Entry 7MEI (electron microscopy, 3.54 A resolution); this record covers chains N and a of the 30 polymer chains in the assembly.

Chain N:
Molecule: 74-nt DNA strand
Sequence (74 nucleotides; row label = number of the first residue in the row; note: 1 number in that range is skipped by the numbering (no residue carries it; nothing is unmodelled there); numbers below 1 keep their minus sign (DC-9 is residue -9)):
    -9 CACTAGTGC
     1 CTAAAAAAAATTTATAGTGCAAAAAAACCAAAAAAAAAAATTCTCCTTCG
    51 AGTGCTTATCGGTAA

Chain a:
Molecule: DNA-directed RNA polymerase subunit
From: Saccharomyces cerevisiae
Notes: EC 2.7.7.6
UniProtKB: A0A6A5Q1P2 (A0A6A5Q1P2_YEASX); residue numbers follow UniProt; this construct covers 1-1733
Amino-acid sequence (1733 residues; numbered 1 to 1733; the number before each row is that of its first residue):
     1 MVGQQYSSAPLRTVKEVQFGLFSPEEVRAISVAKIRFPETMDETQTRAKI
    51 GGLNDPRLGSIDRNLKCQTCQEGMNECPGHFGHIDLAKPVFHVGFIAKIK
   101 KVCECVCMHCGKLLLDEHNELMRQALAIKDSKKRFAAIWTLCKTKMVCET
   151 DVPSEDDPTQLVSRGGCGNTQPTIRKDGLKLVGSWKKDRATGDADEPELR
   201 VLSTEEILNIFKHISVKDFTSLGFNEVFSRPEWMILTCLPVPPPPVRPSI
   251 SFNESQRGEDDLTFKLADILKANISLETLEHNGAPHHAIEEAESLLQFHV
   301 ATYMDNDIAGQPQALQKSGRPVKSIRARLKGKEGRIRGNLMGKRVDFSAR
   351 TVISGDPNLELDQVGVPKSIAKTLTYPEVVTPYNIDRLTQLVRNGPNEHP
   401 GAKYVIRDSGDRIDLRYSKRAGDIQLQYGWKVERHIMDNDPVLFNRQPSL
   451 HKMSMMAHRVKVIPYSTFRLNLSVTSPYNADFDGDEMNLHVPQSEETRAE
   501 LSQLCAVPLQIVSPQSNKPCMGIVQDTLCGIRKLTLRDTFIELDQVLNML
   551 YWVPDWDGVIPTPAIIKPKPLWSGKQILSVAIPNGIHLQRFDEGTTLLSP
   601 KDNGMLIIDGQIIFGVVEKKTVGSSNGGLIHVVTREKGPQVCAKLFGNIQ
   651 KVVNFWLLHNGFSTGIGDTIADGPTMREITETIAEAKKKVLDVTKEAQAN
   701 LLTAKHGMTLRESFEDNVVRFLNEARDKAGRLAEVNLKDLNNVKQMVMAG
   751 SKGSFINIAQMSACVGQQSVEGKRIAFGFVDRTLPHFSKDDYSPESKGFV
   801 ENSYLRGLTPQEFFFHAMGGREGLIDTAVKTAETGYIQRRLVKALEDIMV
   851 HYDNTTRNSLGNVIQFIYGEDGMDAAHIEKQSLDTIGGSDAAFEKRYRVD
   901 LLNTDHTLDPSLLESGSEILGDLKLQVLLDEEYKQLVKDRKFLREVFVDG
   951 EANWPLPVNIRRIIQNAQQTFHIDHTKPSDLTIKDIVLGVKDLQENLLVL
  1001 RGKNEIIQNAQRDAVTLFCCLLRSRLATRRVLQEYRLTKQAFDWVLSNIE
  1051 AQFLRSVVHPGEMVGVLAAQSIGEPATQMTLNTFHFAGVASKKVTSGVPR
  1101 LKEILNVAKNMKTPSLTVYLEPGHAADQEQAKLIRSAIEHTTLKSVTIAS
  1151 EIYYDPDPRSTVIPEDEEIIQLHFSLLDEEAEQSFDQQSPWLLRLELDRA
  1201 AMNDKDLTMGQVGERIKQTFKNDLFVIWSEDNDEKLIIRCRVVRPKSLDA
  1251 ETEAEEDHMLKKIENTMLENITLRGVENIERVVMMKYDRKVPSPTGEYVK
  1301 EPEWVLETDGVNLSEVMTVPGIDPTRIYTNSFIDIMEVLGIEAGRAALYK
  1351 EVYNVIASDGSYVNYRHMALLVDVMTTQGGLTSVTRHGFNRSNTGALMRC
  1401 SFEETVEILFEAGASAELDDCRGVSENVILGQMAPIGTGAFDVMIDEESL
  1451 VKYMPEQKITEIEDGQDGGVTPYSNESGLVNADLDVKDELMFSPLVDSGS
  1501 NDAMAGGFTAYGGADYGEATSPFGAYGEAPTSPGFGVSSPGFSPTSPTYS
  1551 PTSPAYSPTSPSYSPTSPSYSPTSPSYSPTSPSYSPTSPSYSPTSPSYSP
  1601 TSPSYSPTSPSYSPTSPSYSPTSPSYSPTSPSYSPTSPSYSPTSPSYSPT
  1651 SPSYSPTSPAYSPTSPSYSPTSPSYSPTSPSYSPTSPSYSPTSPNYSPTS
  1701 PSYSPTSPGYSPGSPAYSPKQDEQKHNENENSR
Not modelled in the structure: 1, 1082-1092, 1176-1184, 1246-1253, 1455-1733
Ion coordination: Zn2+ site 1: Cys67, Cys70, His80; Zn2+ site 2: Cys110, Cys148, Cys167; Mg2+ site 1: Asp481, Asp483, Asp485 (shared with 1 residue of chain r); Mg2+ site 2: Asn1393, Thr1394
What the authors report for this chain:
  - binding site for the 15-nt RNA strand: Lys619, Lys620

How chain N and chain a interact:
Residue-residue contacts (6):
  DG52(N) with Arg1386(a), base contact
  DT53(N) with Ala1108(a), phosphate contact; Lys1109(a), phosphate contact; His1387(a), hydrogen bond to the phosphate
  DG54(N) with His1387(a), salt bridge to the phosphate
  DT56(N) with Trp139(a), phosphate contact

In short:
4 residues of chain N and 5 residues of chain a are in contact; the contacts include 1 hydrogen bond and 1
salt bridge. Polar pairs include DT53(N)-His1387(a) and DG54(N)-His1387(a). Cys67(a), Cys70(a) and His80(a)
coordinate Zn2+ site 1. From the paper: a binding site for the 15-nt RNA strand at Lys619(a) and Lys620(a).
Here chain N is a 74-nt DNA strand and chain a is DNA-directed RNA polymerase subunit (Saccharomyces
cerevisiae). Entry 7MEI (Composite structure of EC+EC) was determined by electron microscopy (same publication
as 7MK9, 7MKA, 7ML0, 7ML1, 7ML2, 7ML3 and 7ML4).
